Entry 8GUK (electron microscopy, 2.51 A resolution); this record covers chains H and I of the 10 polymer chains in the assembly.

Chain H:
Molecule: Histone H2B type 1-J
Source organism: Homo sapiens
UniProt: P06899 (H2B1J_HUMAN); residues 0-125 here correspond to UniProt positions 1-126 (UniProt number = residue number + 1)
Chain sequence (129 residues; each row starts with the number of its first residue; numbers below 1 keep their minus sign (Gly-3 is residue -3)):
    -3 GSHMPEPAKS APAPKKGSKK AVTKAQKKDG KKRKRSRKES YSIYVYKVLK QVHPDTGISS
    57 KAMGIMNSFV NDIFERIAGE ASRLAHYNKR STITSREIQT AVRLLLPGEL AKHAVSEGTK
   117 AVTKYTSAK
Not modelled in the structure: -3 to 30, 125
Differences from the reference sequence: expression tag (-3 to -1)
UniProt features mapped onto this chain:
  - modified residue: Pro1 (N-acetylproline), Glu2 (ADP-ribosyl glutamic acid), Lys5 (N6-(2-hydroxyisobutyryl)lysine), Ser6 (ADP-ribosylserine), Lys11 (N6-(beta-hydroxybutyryl)lysine), Lys12 (N6-(2-hydroxyisobutyryl)lysine), Ser14 (Phosphoserine), Lys15 (N6-acetyllysine), Lys16 (N6-(beta-hydroxybutyryl)lysine), Lys20 (N6-(2-hydroxyisobutyryl)lysine), Lys23 (N6-(2-hydroxyisobutyryl)lysine), Lys24 (N6-(2-hydroxyisobutyryl)lysine), Lys34 (N6-(2-hydroxyisobutyryl)lysine), Glu35 (PolyADP-ribosyl glutamic acid), Ser36 (Phosphoserine), Lys43 (N6-(2-hydroxyisobutyryl)lysine), Lys46 (N6-(2-hydroxyisobutyryl)lysine), Lys57 (N6,N6-dimethyllysine), Arg79 (Dimethylated arginine), Lys85 (N6,N6,N6-trimethyllysine) and 6 more in UniProt
  - glycosylation: Ser112 (O-linked (GlcNAc) serine)
  - cross-link (Glycyl lysine isopeptide (Lys-Gly)): Lys5 (interchain with G-Cter in SUMO2), Lys20 (interchain with G-Cter in SUMO2), Lys34 (interchain with G-Cter in ubiquitin), Lys120 (interchain with G-Cter in ubiquitin)

Chain I:
Molecule: 147-nt DNA strand
Sequence (147 nucleotides; numbered 1 to 147; the number before each row is that of its first residue):
     1 CTGGAGAATC CCGGTGCCGA GGCCGCTCAA TTGGTCGTAG ACAGCTCTAG CACCGCTTAA
    61 ACGCACGTAC GCGCTGTCCC CCGCGTTTTA ACCGCCAAGG GGATTACTCC CTAGTCTCCA
   121 GGCACGTGTC AGATATATAC ATCCTGT

Chain H / chain I interface:
Residue-residue contacts (16; chain H residue first):
  Arg31(H) - DT104(I)  phosphate contact
  Arg31(H) - DT105(I)  phosphate contact
  Ser32(H) - DT104(I)  phosphate contact
  Arg33(H) - DT27(I)  base contact
  Tyr42(H) - DG21(I)  hydrogen bond to the phosphate
  Tyr42(H) - DG22(I)  phosphate contact
  Gly53(H) - DG21(I)  phosphate contact
  Ile54(H) - DA20(I)  sugar contact
  Ile54(H) - DG21(I)  hydrogen bond to the phosphate
  Ser55(H) - DA20(I)  phosphate contact
  Ser56(H) - DA20(I)  hydrogen bond to the phosphate
  Arg86(H) - DG40(I)  phosphate contact
  Arg86(H) - DA41(I)  salt bridge to the phosphate
  Ser87(H) - DA39(I)  hydrogen bond to the phosphate
  Ser87(H) - DG40(I)  hydrogen bond to the phosphate
  Thr88(H) - DG40(I)  hydrogen bond to the phosphate
Interface residues without a listed pair, chain H (14 interface residues in all): Lys34, Glu35, Lys85
Interface residues without a listed pair, chain I (11 interface residues in all): DC28, DA30

Summary:
14 residues of chain H face 11 of chain I across their interface, with 6 hydrogen bonds and 1 salt bridge.
Polar contacts include Tyr42(H)-DG21(I), Ile54(H)-DG21(I) and Ser56(H)-DA20(I).
Chain H is Histone H2B type 1-J (Homo sapiens) and chain I is a 147-nt DNA strand; the structure, Human
nucleosome core particle (free form), was determined by electron microscopy (same publication as 8GUI and
8GUJ).
